Entry 6I0D (X-ray diffraction, 3.60 A resolution); this record covers chains 6 and 9 of the 16 polymer chains in the assembly.

== Chain 6 ==
Molecule: NADH-quinone oxidoreductase subunit 6
Organism: Thermus thermophilus HB8
Notes: EC 1.6.5.11
Reference sequence: Q56218 (NQO6_THET8); residues 1-181 here = UniProt positions 1-181
Chain sequence (181 residues; numbered 1 to 181; the number before each row is that of its first residue):
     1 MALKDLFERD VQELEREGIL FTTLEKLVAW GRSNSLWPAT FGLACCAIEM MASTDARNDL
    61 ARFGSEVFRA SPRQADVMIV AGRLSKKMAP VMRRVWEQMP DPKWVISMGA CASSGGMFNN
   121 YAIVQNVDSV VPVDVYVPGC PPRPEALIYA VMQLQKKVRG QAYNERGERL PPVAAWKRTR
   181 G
Unresolved in the structure: 1-15
Ion coordination: 4Fe-4S cluster Fe: Cys-45, Cys-46, Cys-111, Cys-140
Small-molecule neighbours:
  - decylubiquinone (DCQ; 2-decyl-5,6-dimethoxy-3-methylcyclohexa-2,5-diene-1,4-dione): Thr-40, Gly-42, Leu-43, Ala-44, Ala-47, Met-51, Thr-54
  - 4Fe-4S cluster (SF4): Ala-44, Cys-45, Cys-46, Gly-82, Arg-83, Gly-109, Ala-110, Cys-111, Phe-118, Gly-139, Cys-140, Pro-141
Swiss-Prot annotation at these positions:
  - binding site ([4Fe-4S] cluster): Cys-45, Cys-46, Cys-111, Cys-140
From the paper describing this entry:
  - binding site for decylubiquinone: Met-51

== Chain 9 ==
Molecule: NADH-quinone oxidoreductase subunit 9
Organism: Thermus thermophilus HB8
Notes: EC 1.6.5.11
Reference sequence: Q56224 (NQO9_THET8); numbering as in UniProt (aligned over 1-182)
Chain sequence (182 residues; row label = number of the first residue in the row):
     1 MTLKALAQSL GITLKYLFSK PVTVPYPDAP VALKPRFHGR HVLTRHPNGL EKCIGCSLCA
    61 AACPAYAIYV EPAENDPENP VSAGERYAKV YEINMLRCIF CGLCEEACPT GAIVLGYDFE
   121 MADYEYSDLV YGKEDMLVDV VGTKPQRREA KRTGKPVKVG YVVPYVRPEL EGFKAPTEGG
   181 KR
Unresolved in the structure: 1, 182
Ion coordination: 4Fe-4S cluster Fe site 1: Cys-53, Cys-56, Cys-59, Cys-108; 4Fe-4S cluster Fe site 2: Cys-63, Cys-98, Cys-101, Cys-104
Small-molecule neighbours:
  - 4Fe-4S cluster (SF4), molecule 1: His-41, Ala-62, Cys-63, Pro-64, Ala-65, Ile-68, Cys-98, Ile-99, Phe-100, Cys-101, Gly-102, Leu-103, Cys-104
  - 4Fe-4S cluster (SF4), molecule 2: Cys-53, Ile-54, Gly-55, Cys-56, Ser-57, Leu-58, Cys-59, Tyr-91, Ala-107, Cys-108, Pro-109, Thr-110, Ala-112, Ile-113
Swiss-Prot annotation at these positions:
  - binding site ([4Fe-4S] cluster): Cys-53, Cys-56, Ser-57, Cys-59, Cys-63, Cys-98, Ile-99, Cys-101, Cys-104, Cys-108

== Chain 6 / chain 9 interface ==
Contacting residue pairs (55; chain 6 residue first):
  Ala-56(6) / Val-22(9)
  Ala-56(6) / Thr-23(9)
  Arg-57(6) / Thr-23(9)  hydrogen bond (backbone-side chain)
  Arg-57(6) / Val-24(9)  hydrogen bond (backbone-backbone)
  Asn-58(6) / Thr-23(9)
  Asn-58(6) / Val-24(9)
  Asn-58(6) / Tyr-26(9)
  Asp-59(6) / Thr-23(9)
  Arg-62(6) / Val-24(9)
  Arg-62(6) / Pro-25(9)
  Arg-62(6) / Tyr-26(9)
  Phe-63(6) / Pro-27(9)
  Ala-110(6) / Leu-96(9)
  Ala-110(6) / Cys-98(9)
  Ala-110(6) / Ile-99(9)  hydrophobic
  Ser-113(6) / Leu-96(9)
  Ser-114(6) / Leu-96(9)  hydrogen bond (side chain-backbone)
  Ser-114(6) / Arg-97(9)  hydrogen bond (side chain-backbone)
  Ser-114(6) / Tyr-126(9)
  Gly-115(6) / Arg-97(9)
  Gly-116(6) / Arg-97(9)
  Met-117(6) / Ile-99(9)  hydrophobic
  Asn-119(6) / Arg-97(9)
  Gln-125(6) / Arg-97(9)  hydrogen bond
  Asp-134(6) / Tyr-124(9)
  Tyr-136(6) / Ala-122(9)
  Tyr-136(6) / Asp-123(9)  hydrogen bond (backbone-backbone)
  Tyr-136(6) / Tyr-124(9)
  Tyr-136(6) / Leu-129(9)  hydrophobic
  Pro-138(6) / Met-95(9)
  Pro-138(6) / Met-121(9)
  Cys-140(6) / Ile-99(9)
  Arg-143(6) / Leu-33(9)
  Arg-143(6) / Phe-37(9)
  Glu-145(6) / Tyr-26(9)
  Glu-145(6) / Val-31(9)
  Glu-145(6) / Phe-119(9)
  Ala-146(6) / Phe-119(9)
  Ile-148(6) / Tyr-26(9)  hydrophobic
  Tyr-149(6) / Glu-120(9)
  Tyr-149(6) / Ala-122(9)
  Tyr-149(6) / Pro-145(9)
  Tyr-149(6) / Glu-149(9)
  Gln-153(6) / Tyr-124(9)
  Lys-156(6) / Arg-152(9)
  Lys-157(6) / Tyr-124(9)
  Ala-162(6) / Tyr-124(9)
  Tyr-163(6) / Arg-148(9)  hydrogen bond (backbone-side chain)
  Tyr-163(6) / Arg-152(9)  hydrogen bond (backbone-side chain)
  Asn-164(6) / Asp-128(9)
  Asn-164(6) / Arg-148(9)
  Glu-165(6) / Asp-128(9)
  Glu-165(6) / Lys-144(9)
  Glu-165(6) / Arg-148(9)  salt bridge
  Leu-170(6) / Tyr-124(9)  hydrophobic
Interface residues without a listed pair, chain 6 (38 interface residues in all): Asp-55, Asn-126, Val-135, Val-137, Gly-139, Ala-150, Arg-166
Interface residues without a listed pair, chain 9 (35 interface residues in all): Ala-32, Pro-64, Ala-65, Asn-94, Phe-100, Glu-125, Gln-146

== In short ==
38 residues of chain 6 and 35 residues of chain 9 are in contact, with 8 hydrogen bonds and 1 salt bridge.
Among the polar pairs are Glu-165(6)/Arg-148(9), Arg-57(6)/Thr-23(9) and Ser-114(6)/Leu-96(9). Bound to chain
6: decylubiquinone and 4Fe-4S cluster. Ligands of chain 9: 4Fe-4S cluster. The paper reports a binding site
for decylubiquinone at Met-51(6).
Here chain 6 is NADH-quinone oxidoreductase subunit 6 and chain 9 is NADH-quinone oxidoreductase subunit 9,
both from Thermus thermophilus HB8. Entry 6I0D (Respiratory complex I from Thermus thermophilus with bound
Decyl-Ubiquinone) was determined by X-ray diffraction, deposited together with 6I1P, 6Q8O, 6Q8W, 6Q8X, 6Y11,
6ZIY and 3 further entries.
